2ZO1 - chains D and B of the 3 polymer chains in the assembly; structure by X-ray diffraction, 1.96 A resolution.

# Chain D
Molecule: 13-nt DNA strand
Sequence (13 nucleotides; numbered 401 to 413; the number before each row is that of its first residue):
   401 TCCATGCGCT GAC
Unresolved in the structure: 401-404

# Chain B
Protein: E3 ubiquitin-protein ligase UHRF1
Source organism: Mus musculus
Notes: EC 6.3.2.-; fragment: SRA domain, residues 419-628
UniProt: Q8VDF2 (UHRF1_MOUSE); numbering as in UniProt (aligned over 419-628)
Chain sequence (212 residues; row label = number of the first residue in the row):
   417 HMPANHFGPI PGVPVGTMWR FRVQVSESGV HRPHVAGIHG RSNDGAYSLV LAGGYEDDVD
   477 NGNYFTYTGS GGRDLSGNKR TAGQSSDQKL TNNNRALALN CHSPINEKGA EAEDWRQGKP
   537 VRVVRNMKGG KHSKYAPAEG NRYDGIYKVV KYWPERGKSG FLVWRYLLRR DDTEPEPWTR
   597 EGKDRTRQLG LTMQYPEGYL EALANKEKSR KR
Unresolved in the structure: 623-628
Construct notes: expression tag (417-418)
What the authors report for this chain:
  - binding site for the 13-nt DNA strand: Val451, Ala468, Gly470, Tyr471, Asp474, Tyr483, Thr484, Ser486
  - binding site for the 13-nt DNA strand (chain D): His450, Asn494, Arg496
  - contacts within the chain: Asn494-Arg496 (hydrogen bond), Arg541-Asp560
  - specificity-determining residues: Asn494, Arg496

# Chain D / chain B interface
Contacting residue pairs (17):
  DT405(D) - Lys495(B)  salt bridge to the phosphate
  DG406(D) - Asn494(B)  sugar contact
  DG406(D) - Lys495(B)  salt bridge to the phosphate
  DC407(D) - Asn494(B)  hydrogen bond to the phosphate
  DC407(D) - Arg496(B)  base contact
  DG408(D) - His450(B)  base contact
  DG408(D) - Arg496(B)  hydrogen bond to the base
  DC409(D) - His450(B)  hydrogen bond to the base
  DC409(D) - Arg496(B)  base contact
  DT410(D) - His450(B)  hydrogen bond to the sugar
  DG411(D) - Arg448(B)  salt bridge to the phosphate
  DG411(D) - His455(B)  hydrogen bond to the phosphate
  DA412(D) - His455(B)  salt bridge to the phosphate
  DA412(D) - Gly456(B)  sugar contact
  DA412(D) - Arg457(B)  salt bridge to the phosphate
  DC413(D) - Arg457(B)  phosphate contact
  DC413(D) - Ser458(B)  hydrogen bond to the phosphate
Interface residues without a listed pair, chain B (12 interface residues in all): Ala420, Asn459, Gly493

# In short
Chain D and chain B form an interface of 9 and 12 residues respectively; the contacts include 6 hydrogen bonds
and 5 salt bridges. Polar pairs include DG408(D)-Arg496(B), DC409(D)-His450(B) and DT410(D)-His450(B). The
paper reports a binding site for the 13-nt DNA strand at Val451(B), Ala468(B) and Gly470(B) among others; a
binding site for the 13-nt DNA strand (chain D) at His450(B), Asn494(B) and Arg496(B).
Chain D is a 13-nt DNA strand and chain B is E3 ubiquitin-protein ligase UHRF1 (Mus musculus); the structure,
Mouse NP95 SRA domain DNA specific complex 2, was determined by X-ray diffraction together with 2ZO0 and 2ZO2
from the same study.
